2UXJ - chains H and L of the 3 polymer chains in the assembly; structure by X-ray diffraction, 2.25 A resolution.

[Chain H]
Protein: Reaction center protein H chain
From: Rhodobacter sphaeroides
UniProtKB: P0C0Y7 (RCEH_RHOSH); residue numbers follow UniProt; this construct covers 1-260
Amino-acid sequence (260 residues; numbered 1 to 260; the number before each row is that of its first residue):
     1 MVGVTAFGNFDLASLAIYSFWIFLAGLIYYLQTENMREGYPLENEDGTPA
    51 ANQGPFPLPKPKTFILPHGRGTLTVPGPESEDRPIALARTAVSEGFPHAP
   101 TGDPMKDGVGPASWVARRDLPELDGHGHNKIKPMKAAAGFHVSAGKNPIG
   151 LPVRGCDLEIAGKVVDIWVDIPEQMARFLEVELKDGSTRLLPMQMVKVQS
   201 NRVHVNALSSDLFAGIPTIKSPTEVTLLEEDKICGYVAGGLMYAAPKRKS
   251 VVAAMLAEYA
Unresolved in the structure: 1-10, 252-260

[Chain L]
Protein: Reaction center protein L chain
From: Rhodobacter sphaeroides
UniProtKB: P0C0Y8 (RCEL_RHOSH); residue numbers follow UniProt; this construct covers 1-281
Amino-acid sequence (281 residues; numbered 1 to 281; the number before each row is that of its first residue):
     1 ALLSFERKYRVPGGTLVGGNLFDFWVGPFYVGFFGVATFFFAALGIILIA
    51 WSAVLQGTWNPQLISVYPPALEYGLGGAPLAKGGLWQIITICATGAFVSW
   101 ALREVEICRKLGIGYHIPFAFAFAILAYLTLVLFRPVMMGAWGYAFPYGI
   151 WTHLDWVSNTGYTYGNFHYNPAHMIAISFFFTNALALALHGALVLSAANP
   201 EKGKEMRTPDHEDTFFRDLVGYSIGTLGIHRLGLLLSLSAVFFSALCMII
   251 TGTIWFDQWVDWWQWWVKLPWWANIPGGING
Bound ions: bacteriochlorophyll a Mg site 1 near His153 (its only coordinating residue here); bacteriochlorophyll a Mg site 2 near His173 (its only coordinating residue here); Fe ion: His190, His230 (shared with 3 residues of chain M)
Small-molecule neighbours:
  - bacteriochlorophyll a (BCL), molecule 1: Ile46, Ile49, Tyr128, Leu131, Phe146, Ile150, Trp151, His153, Leu154, Trp156, Val157
  - bacteriochlorophyll a (BCL), molecule 2: Phe97, Phe121, Ala124, Ile125, Ala127, Tyr128, Leu131, Trp156, Val157, Ser158, Thr160, Gly161, Tyr162, Asn166, Phe167, His168, His173, Ala176, Ile177, Phe180, Phe181, Val241, Ser244, Ala245, Cys247, Met248
  - bacteriochlorophyll a (BCL), molecule 3: Val157, Tyr162, His168, Phe181
  - bacteriochlorophyll a (BCL), molecule 4: His168, His173, Met174, Ile177, Ser178, Phe181, Thr182, Leu185
  - bacteriopheophytin a (BPH), molecule 1: Thr38, Phe41, Ala42, Gly45, Ile49, Ile89, Cys92, Ala93, Ala96, Phe97, Trp100, Glu104, Ile117, Ala120, Phe121, Phe123, Ala124, Tyr128, Phe146, Tyr148, Gly149, Ile150, His153, Phe180, Ser237, Leu238, Val241
  - bacteriopheophytin a (BPH), molecule 2: Phe181, Ala184, Leu185, Ala188, Leu189, Phe216, Leu219, Val220
  - heptane-1,2,3-triol (HTO), molecule 1: Phe41, Leu44, Ile88, Ile91, Cys92
  - heptane-1,2,3-triol (HTO), molecule 2: Trp86, Gln87, Thr90, Ile91, Thr94, Leu133, Trp142
  - ubiquinone-10 (U10): Phe29, Tyr30, Val31, Gly35, Thr38, Trp100, Arg103
  - ubiquinone-2 (UQ2): Leu185, Ala186, Leu189, His190, Leu193, Val194, Glu212, Asp213, Phe216, Tyr222, Ser223, Ile224, Gly225, Thr226, Ile229, Leu232

[How chain H and chain L interact]
Residue-residue contacts - 74 pairs, chain H then chain L:
  Gly39(H) with Leu3(L); Ser4(L), hydrogen bond (backbone-backbone); Phe5(L)
  Tyr40(H) with Leu3(L), hydrophobic
  Leu42(H) with Ala1(L); Leu2(L); Leu3(L), hydrophobic
  Glu43(H) with Ala1(L); Leu2(L), hydrogen bond (backbone-backbone); Ser4(L)
  Glu45(H) with Leu2(L); Arg7(L)
  Ala50(H) with Ala1(L)
  Lys62(H) with Asn199(L), hydrogen bond
  Phe64(H) with Ala198(L); Met206(L), hydrophobic
  Ile65(H) with Gly203(L); Lys204(L); Glu205(L); Met206(L), hydrogen bond (backbone-backbone)
  Leu66(H) with Glu205(L)
  Pro67(H) with Glu205(L); Met206(L)
  His68(H) with Glu205(L), hydrogen bond (backbone-side chain)
  Glu79(H) with Ser4(L), hydrogen bond
  Glu81(H) with Ser4(L); Phe5(L); Lys8(L), salt bridge
  Ile85(H) with Arg7(L); Lys8(L)
  Leu87(H) with Arg7(L), hydrogen bond (backbone-side chain); Lys8(L); Val11(L), hydrophobic
  Gly95(H) with Phe24(L); Trp25(L), hydrogen bond (backbone-backbone)
  Phe96(H) with Phe24(L), hydrophobic
  Pro97(H) with Arg10(L); Val11(L); Pro12(L); Asp23(L); Trp25(L), hydrophobic
  His98(H) with Arg7(L); Arg10(L), hydrogen bond (backbone-backbone); Val11(L); Pro12(L)
  Ala99(H) with Pro12(L)
  Val109(H) with Lys8(L)
  Gly110(H) with Lys8(L), hydrogen bond (backbone-backbone); Tyr9(L); Val11(L)
  Pro111(H) with Val11(L); Lys110(L); Leu111(L); Gly112(L)
  Ser113(H) with Lys8(L), hydrogen bond (side chain-backbone); Tyr9(L)
  Trp114(H) with Lys8(L)
  Val115(H) with Tyr9(L)
  Asp124(H) with Asp210(L)
  Gly125(H) with Thr208(L); Asp210(L), hydrogen bond (backbone-side chain)
  Pro172(H) with Asp210(L); Asp213(L)
  Glu173(H) with Pro209(L); Asp213(L); Gly225(L); Thr226(L), hydrogen bond (side chain-backbone)
  Ala238(H) with Gly112(L)
  Met242(H) with Pro12(L); Gly13(L); Gly14(L); Arg109(L); Lys110(L)
  Tyr243(H) with Val11(L)
Interface residues without a listed pair, chain H (42 interface residues in all): Glu38, Gly69, Arg83, Ala88, Pro100, Glu122, Lys130, Met175
Interface residues without a listed pair, chain L (33 interface residues in all): Leu227

[Overview]
The interface between chain H and chain L involves 42 residues on one side and 33 on the other, with 13
hydrogen bonds and 1 salt bridge. Among the polar pairs are Glu81(H)-Lys8(L), Lys62(H)-Asn199(L) and
His68(H)-Glu205(L).
Chain H is Reaction center protein H chain and chain L is Reaction center protein L chain, both from
Rhodobacter sphaeroides; the structure, X-ray high resolution structure of the photosynthetic reaction center
from Rb. sphaeroides at pH 10 in ..., was determined by X-ray diffraction, deposited together with 2J8C, 2J8D,
2UWS, 2UWT, 2UWU, 2UWV and 7 further entries.
